Entry 8CDW (X-ray diffraction, 1.94 A resolution); this record covers chains A and B.

Chain A (and B):
Molecule: Mitogen-activated protein kinase kinase kinase kinase 1
From: Homo sapiens
Notes: EC 2.7.11.1; chain B of this document is another copy of the same molecule, construct and numbering; everything in this record applies to it too
UniProtKB: Q92918 (M4K1_HUMAN); residues 1-307 here = UniProt positions 1-307
Amino-acid sequence (307 residues; numbered 1 to 307; the number before each row is that of its first residue):
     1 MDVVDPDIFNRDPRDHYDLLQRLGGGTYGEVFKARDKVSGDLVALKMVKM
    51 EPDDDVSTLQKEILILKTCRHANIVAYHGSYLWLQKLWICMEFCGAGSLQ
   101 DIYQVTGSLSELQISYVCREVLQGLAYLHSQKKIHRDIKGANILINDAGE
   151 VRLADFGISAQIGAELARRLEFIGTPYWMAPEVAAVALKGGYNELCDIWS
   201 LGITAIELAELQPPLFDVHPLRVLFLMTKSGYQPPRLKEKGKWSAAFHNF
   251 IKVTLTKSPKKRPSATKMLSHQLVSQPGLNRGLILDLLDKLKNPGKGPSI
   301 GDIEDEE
Disordered / not traced: 1-6, 157-159, 295-307 (chain B: 1-8, 27-28, 49-58, 155-162, 173, 295-307)
Sequence notes: conflict Glu165 (Thr in Q92918), Glu171 (Ser in Q92918)
Small-molecule neighbours: UES (N-[4-(1-methylpiperidin-4-yl)phenyl]-7-(1-methylpyrazol-4-yl)quinazolin-2-amine): Gln21, Leu23, Tyr28, Val31, Ala44, Lys46, Val75, Met91, Glu92, Phe93, Cys94, Gly95, Gly97, Asp101, Leu144, Ala154, Phe156

Interface between chain A and chain B:
Pairs across the interface (99; chain A residue first):
  Asp53(A) - His219(B)  salt bridge
  Asp55(A) - Arg222(B)  salt bridge
  Ile138(A) - Trp178(B)
  Lys139(A) - Thr175(B)
  Lys139(A) - Trp178(B)
  Leu166(A) - Leu221(B)  hydrophobic
  Arg168(A) - Glu171(B)  hydrogen bond (side chain-backbone)
  Arg168(A) - Phe172(B)  hydrogen bond (side chain-backbone)
  Arg169(A) - Phe172(B)
  Leu170(A) - His219(B)
  Leu170(A) - Leu221(B)  hydrophobic
  Leu170(A) - Leu224(B)  hydrophobic
  Glu171(A) - Arg168(B)  salt bridge
  Phe172(A) - Arg169(B)
  Phe172(A) - Phe172(B)  hydrophobic
  Thr175(A) - Lys139(B)
  Pro176(A) - Pro220(B)
  Pro176(A) - Leu224(B)  hydrophobic
  Pro176(A) - Met227(B)
  Tyr177(A) - Ile203(B)
  Tyr177(A) - Pro213(B)  hydrophobic
  Tyr177(A) - Pro214(B)
  Tyr177(A) - Leu215(B)
  Tyr177(A) - Phe216(B)
  Tyr177(A) - Val218(B)  hydrogen bond (side chain-backbone)
  Tyr177(A) - Pro220(B)
  Tyr177(A) - Val223(B)  hydrophobic
  Trp178(A) - Ile138(B)
  Trp178(A) - Lys139(B)
  Trp178(A) - Trp199(B)
  Trp178(A) - Ser200(B)  hydrogen bond (backbone-side chain)
  Trp178(A) - Ile203(B)
  Trp178(A) - Thr204(B)
  Trp178(A) - Glu207(B)  hydrogen bond
  Trp178(A) - Pro213(B)  hydrophobic
  Met179(A) - Trp199(B)  hydrogen bond (backbone-side chain)
  Met179(A) - Met227(B)
  Ala180(A) - Trp199(B)
  Ala180(A) - Arg262(B)
  Pro181(A) - Trp199(B)
  Pro181(A) - Met227(B)
  Pro181(A) - Arg262(B)
  Glu182(A) - Lys257(B)
  Glu182(A) - Pro259(B)
  Glu182(A) - Arg262(B)  salt bridge
  Val183(A) - Gly191(B)
  Val183(A) - Tyr192(B)  hydrophobic
  Val183(A) - Cys196(B)  hydrophobic
  Ala184(A) - Leu224(B)  hydrophobic
  Ala184(A) - Met227(B)  hydrophobic
  Ala185(A) - Thr228(B)
  Val186(A) - Val186(B)  hydrophobic
  Val186(A) - Gly190(B)
  Val186(A) - Gly191(B)
  Leu188(A) - Phe225(B)  hydrophobic
  Leu188(A) - Thr228(B)
  Gly190(A) - Val186(B)
  Gly191(A) - Glu182(B)
  Gly191(A) - Val183(B)
  Gly191(A) - Val186(B)
  Tyr192(A) - Val183(B)
  Asn193(A) - Glu182(B)  hydrogen bond
  Cys196(A) - Ala180(B)  hydrophobic
  Cys196(A) - Glu182(B)  hydrogen bond
  Cys196(A) - Val183(B)  hydrophobic
  Trp199(A) - Trp178(B)
  Trp199(A) - Met179(B)  hydrogen bond (side chain-backbone)
  Trp199(A) - Ala180(B)
  Trp199(A) - Pro181(B)
  Ser200(A) - Trp178(B)  hydrogen bond (side chain-backbone)
  Ile203(A) - Tyr177(B)
  Ile203(A) - Trp178(B)
  Thr204(A) - Trp178(B)
  Glu207(A) - Trp178(B)  hydrogen bond
  Pro213(A) - Tyr177(B)  hydrophobic
  Pro213(A) - Trp178(B)  hydrophobic
  Pro214(A) - Tyr177(B)
  Leu215(A) - Tyr177(B)
  Phe216(A) - Tyr177(B)
  Val218(A) - Tyr177(B)  hydrogen bond (backbone-side chain)
  Pro220(A) - Pro176(B)
  Pro220(A) - Tyr177(B)
  Leu221(A) - Leu166(B)  hydrophobic
  Leu221(A) - Leu170(B)  hydrophobic
  Val223(A) - Tyr177(B)  hydrophobic
  Leu224(A) - Leu170(B)  hydrophobic
  Leu224(A) - Pro176(B)  hydrophobic
  Leu224(A) - Ala184(B)  hydrophobic
  Leu224(A) - Leu188(B)  hydrophobic
  Phe225(A) - Leu188(B)  hydrophobic
  Met227(A) - Pro176(B)
  Met227(A) - Met179(B)
  Met227(A) - Ala184(B)  hydrophobic
  Thr228(A) - Ala184(B)
  Thr228(A) - Ala185(B)
  Pro259(A) - Glu182(B)
  Arg262(A) - Ala180(B)
  Arg262(A) - Pro181(B)
  Arg262(A) - Glu182(B)  salt bridge
Also at the interface, not in a pair above, chain A (52 interface residues in all): Gly140, Ile173, His219, Tyr232, Lys257
Also at the interface, not in a pair above, chain B (48 interface residues in all): Ala187

Summary:
52 residues of chain A face 48 of chain B across their interface, with 12 hydrogen bonds and 5 salt bridges.
Polar pairs include Asp53(A)-His219(B), Asp55(A)-Arg222(B) and Glu171(A)-Arg168(B). Bound to chain A: compound
UES.
Both chains are Mitogen-activated protein kinase kinase kinase kinase 1 (Homo sapiens). Entry 8CDW (CRYSTAL
STRUCTURE OF HUMAN HPK1 (MAP4K1) COMPLEX WITH
7-(1-methyl-1H-pyrazol-4-yl)-N-[4-(1-methylpiperidin-4-yl)phenyl]quinazolin-2-amine) was determined by X-ray
diffraction (same publication as 8CIJ).
